2BCT - chain A; structure by X-ray diffraction, 2.90 A resolution.

Chain A:
Name: Beta-catenin
Source organism: Mus musculus
Notes: fragment: armadillo repeat region
Reference sequence: Q02248 (CTNB1_MOUSE); residues 150-665 here = UniProt positions 150-665
Amino-acid sequence (516 residues; each row starts with the number of its first residue):
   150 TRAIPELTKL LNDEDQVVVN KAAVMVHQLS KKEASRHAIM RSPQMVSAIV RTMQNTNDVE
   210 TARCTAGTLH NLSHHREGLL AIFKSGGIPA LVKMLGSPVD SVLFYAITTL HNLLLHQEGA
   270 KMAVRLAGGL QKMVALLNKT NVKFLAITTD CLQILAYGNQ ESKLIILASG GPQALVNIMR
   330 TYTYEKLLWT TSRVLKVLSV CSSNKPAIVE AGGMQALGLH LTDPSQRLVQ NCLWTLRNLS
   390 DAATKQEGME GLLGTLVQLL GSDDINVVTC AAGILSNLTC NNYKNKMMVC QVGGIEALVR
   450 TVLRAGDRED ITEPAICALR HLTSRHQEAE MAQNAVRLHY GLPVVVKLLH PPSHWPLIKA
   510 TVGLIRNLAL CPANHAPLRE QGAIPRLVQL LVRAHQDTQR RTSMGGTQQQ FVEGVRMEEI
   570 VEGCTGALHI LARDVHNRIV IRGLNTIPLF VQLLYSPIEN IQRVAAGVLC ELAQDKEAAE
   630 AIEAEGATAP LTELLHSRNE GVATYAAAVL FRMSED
Unresolved in the structure: 550-563
Curated features (UniProtKB/Swiss-Prot):
  - region: Leu156 to Leu178 (Interaction with BCL9)
  - modified residue: Ser191 (Phosphoserine), Ser246 (Phosphoserine), Tyr331 (Phosphotyrosine), Tyr333 (Phosphotyrosine), Ser552 (Phosphoserine), Thr556 (Phosphothreonine), Cys619 (S-nitrosocysteine)
  - mutagenesis: Ser552 (S552A: Abolishes AMPK-mediated phosphorylation)

In short:
Curated annotation (UniProt) lists one mutagenesis site.
Chain A is Beta-catenin (Mus musculus); the structure, The armadillo repeat region from murine beta-catenin,
was determined by X-ray diffraction, deposited together with 3BCT.
